PDB entry 6GYK | electron microscopy, 5.10 A resolution (low resolution: residue-level contacts below are approximate; hydrogen-bond / salt-bridge calls are withheld) | chains N and O of the 20 polymer chains in the assembly

Chain N:
Molecule: GAT1 Promoter
Sequence (56 nucleotides; row label = number of the first residue in the row):
     5 TGCCCGGCCC AGCCACATAT ATATAGGTGT GTGCCACTCC CGGCCACGGT ATTAGC

Chain O:
Molecule: TATA-box-binding protein
Organism: Saccharomyces cerevisiae (strain ATCC 204508 / S288c)
Reference sequence: P13393 (TBP_YEAST); residue numbers follow UniProt; this construct covers 1-240
Sequence (240 residues; numbered 1 to 240; the number before each row is that of its first residue):
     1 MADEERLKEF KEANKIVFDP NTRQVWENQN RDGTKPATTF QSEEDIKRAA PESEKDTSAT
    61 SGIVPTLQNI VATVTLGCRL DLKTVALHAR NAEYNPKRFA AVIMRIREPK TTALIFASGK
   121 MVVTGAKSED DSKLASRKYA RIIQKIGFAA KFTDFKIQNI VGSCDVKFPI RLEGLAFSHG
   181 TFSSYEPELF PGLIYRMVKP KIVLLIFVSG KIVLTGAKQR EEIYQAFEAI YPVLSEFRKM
Not modelled in the structure: 1-60

How chain N and chain O interact:
Residue-residue contacts (14):
  DT22(N) with Leu-189(O)
  DA23(N) with Leu-189(O); Phe-190(O); Ile-194(O)
  DT24(N) with Ile-194(O); Arg-196(O); Leu-205(O)
  DA25(N) with Thr-215(O)
  DT28(N) with Phe-99(O); Phe-116(O)
  DA29(N) with Ala-100(O); Phe-116(O); Ser-118(O)
  DG30(N) with Ala-100(O)
Also at the interface, not in a pair above, chain O (14 interface residues in all): Lys-120, Asn-159, Val-203, Gly-216

In short:
Chain N and chain O form an interface of 7 and 14 residues respectively.
Chain N is GAT1 Promoter and chain O is TATA-box-binding protein (Saccharomyces cerevisiae (strain ATCC 204508
/ S288c)); the structure, Structure of a yeast closed complex (core CC1), was determined by electron
microscopy (same publication as 6GYL and 6GYM).
